PDB entry 8UMI | electron microscopy, 3.70 A resolution | chains 7 and T of the 30 polymer chains in the assembly

Chain 7:
Protein: General transcription and DNA repair factor IIH helicase subunit XPB
Organism: Saccharomyces cerevisiae
Notes: EC 3.6.4.12
Reference sequence: Q00578 (RAD25_YEAST); residue numbers follow UniProt; this construct covers 1-843
Amino-acid sequence (843 residues; numbered 1 to 843; the number before each row is that of its first residue):
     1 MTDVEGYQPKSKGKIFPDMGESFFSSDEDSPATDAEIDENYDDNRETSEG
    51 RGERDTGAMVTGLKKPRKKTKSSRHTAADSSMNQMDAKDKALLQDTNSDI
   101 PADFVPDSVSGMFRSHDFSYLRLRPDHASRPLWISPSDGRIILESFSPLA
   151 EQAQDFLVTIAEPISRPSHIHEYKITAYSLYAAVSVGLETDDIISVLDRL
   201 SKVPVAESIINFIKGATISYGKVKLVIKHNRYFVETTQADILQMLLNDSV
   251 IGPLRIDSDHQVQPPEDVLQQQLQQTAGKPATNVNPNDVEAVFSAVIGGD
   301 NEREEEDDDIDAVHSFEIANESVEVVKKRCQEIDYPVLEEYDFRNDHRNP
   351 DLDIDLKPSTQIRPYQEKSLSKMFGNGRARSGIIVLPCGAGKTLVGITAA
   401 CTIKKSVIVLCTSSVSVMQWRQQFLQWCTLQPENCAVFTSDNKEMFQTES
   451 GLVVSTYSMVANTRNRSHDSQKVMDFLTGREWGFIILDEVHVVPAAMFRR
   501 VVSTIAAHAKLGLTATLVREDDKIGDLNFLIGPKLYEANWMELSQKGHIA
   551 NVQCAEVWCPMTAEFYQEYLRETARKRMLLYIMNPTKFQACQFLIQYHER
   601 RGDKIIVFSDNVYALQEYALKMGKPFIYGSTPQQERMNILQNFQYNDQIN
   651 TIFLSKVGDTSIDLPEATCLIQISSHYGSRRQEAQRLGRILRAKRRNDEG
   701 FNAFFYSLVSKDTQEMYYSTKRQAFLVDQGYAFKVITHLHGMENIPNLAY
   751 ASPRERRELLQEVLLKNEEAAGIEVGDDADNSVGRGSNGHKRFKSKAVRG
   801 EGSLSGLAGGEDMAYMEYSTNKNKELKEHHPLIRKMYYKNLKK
Disordered / not traced: 1-99, 253-312, 768-843
Bound ions: Mg2+ near Ser655 (its only coordinating residue here)
UniProt features mapped onto this chain:
  - motif: Lys64 to His75 (Nuclear localization signal), Asp488 to His491 (DEAH box)
  - binding site (ATP): Leu386 to Thr393
  - modified residue: Ser752 (Phosphoserine)
  - natural variant: Trp427 (W427L: In suppressor mutant)
  - mutagenesis: Lys392 (K392R: Lethal in vivo. Defective in translation in vitro), Glu489 (E489Q: Loss of DNA translocase function of TFHII), Val798 to Lys843 (Increased UV sensitivity)

Chain T:
Molecule: 64-nt DNA strand
Sequence (64 nucleotides; each row starts with the number of its first residue; numbers below 1 keep their minus sign (DG-54 is residue -54)):
   -54 GATAACAAGTAAAGTACTCATCGATGAAAAAATGAATGTAGAGCCCTTTT
    -4 TATATGTTTTCACC

Chain 7 / chain T interface:
Contacting residue pairs (23; chain 7 residue first):
  Ser413(7) - DA-43(T)  phosphate contact
  Thr439(7) - DA-42(T)  hydrogen bond to the phosphate
  Ser440(7) - DA-42(T)  hydrogen bond to the phosphate
  Ser440(7) - DG-41(T)  hydrogen bond to the phosphate
  Lys443(7) - DG-41(T)  salt bridge to the phosphate
  Met459(7) - DA-42(T)  phosphate contact
  Arg464(7) - DA-43(T)  base contact
  Asn465(7) - DA-42(T)  hydrogen bond to the base
  Asn465(7) - DG-41(T)  sugar contact
  Arg466(7) - DG-41(T)  phosphate contact
  Ser467(7) - DG-41(T)  hydrogen bond to the phosphate
  Ser470(7) - DG-41(T)  phosphate contact
  Arg575(7) - DA-48(T)  hydrogen bond to the base
  Asp610(7) - DG-46(T)  phosphate contact
  Asn611(7) - DG-46(T)  hydrogen bond to the phosphate
  Val612(7) - DG-46(T)  phosphate contact
  Val612(7) - DT-45(T)  phosphate contact
  Tyr628(7) - DT-45(T)  phosphate contact
  Gly629(7) - DT-45(T)  hydrogen bond to the phosphate
  Gly629(7) - DA-44(T)  phosphate contact
  Ser630(7) - DT-45(T)  base contact
  Ser655(7) - DT-45(T)  hydrogen bond to the phosphate
  Val657(7) - DA-44(T)  phosphate contact
Other interface residues (no listed pair), chain 7 (23 interface residues in all): Thr412, Ser414, Ser458, Lys656
Other interface residues (no listed pair), chain T (8 interface residues in all): DT-40

Overview:
23 residues of chain 7 face 8 of chain T across their interface; the contacts include 9 hydrogen bonds and 1
salt bridge. Among the polar pairs are Asn465(7)-DA-42(T), Arg575(7)-DA-48(T) and Thr439(7)-DA-42(T). From
UniProt: 8 ATP-binding residues and 4 mutagenesis sites on chain 7.
Here chain 7 is General transcription and DNA repair factor IIH helicase subunit XPB (Saccharomyces
cerevisiae) and chain T is a 64-nt DNA strand. Entry 8UMI (consensus map of PICdeltaTFIIK form1) was
determined by electron microscopy.
